6BBV - chain A; structure by X-ray diffraction, 1.80 A resolution.

Chain A:
Name: Tyrosine-protein kinase JAK2
Source organism: Homo sapiens
Notes: EC 2.7.10.2; fragment: Protein kinase 2, residues 837-1132
Reference sequence: O60674 (JAK2_HUMAN); residues 837-1132 here = UniProt positions 837-1132
Chain sequence (298 residues; row label = number of the first residue in the row):
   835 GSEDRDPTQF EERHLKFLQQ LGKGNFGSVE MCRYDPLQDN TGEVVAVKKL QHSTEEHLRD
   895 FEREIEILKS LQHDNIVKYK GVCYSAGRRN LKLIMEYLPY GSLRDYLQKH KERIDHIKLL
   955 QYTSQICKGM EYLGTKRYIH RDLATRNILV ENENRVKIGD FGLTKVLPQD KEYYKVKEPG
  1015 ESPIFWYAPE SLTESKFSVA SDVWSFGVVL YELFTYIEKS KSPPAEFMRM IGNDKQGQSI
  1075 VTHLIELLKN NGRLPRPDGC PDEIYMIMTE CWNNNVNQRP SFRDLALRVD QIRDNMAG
Unresolved in the structure: 835-842, 1132
Construct notes: expression tag (835-836); conflict Ser1073 (Met in O60674), Thr1076 (Phe in O60674)
UniProt features mapped onto this chain:
  - active site: Asp976 (Proton acceptor)
  - binding site (ATP): Leu855 to Val863, Lys882
  - modified residue (Phosphotyrosine): Tyr868, Tyr966, Tyr972, Tyr1007, Tyr1008
Small-molecule neighbours: D7D (N-{cis-3-[methyl(7H-pyrrolo[2,3-d]pyrimidin-4-yl)amino]cyclobutyl}propane-1-sulfonamide): Leu855, Gly856, Lys857, Gly858, Gly861, Val863, Ala880, Lys882, Val911, Met929, Glu930, Tyr931, Leu932, Gly935, Ser936, Arg980, Asn981, Leu983, Gly993, Asp994

Summary:
Chain A binds compound D7D. UniProt lists active-site residue Asp976 and 10 ATP-binding residues.
Chain A is Tyrosine-protein kinase JAK2 (Homo sapiens); the structure, Crystal Structure of JAK2 in complex
with compound 25, was determined by X-ray diffraction, deposited together with 6BBU.
